Entry 9CUL (electron microscopy, 3.60 A resolution); this record covers chains e and I of the 26 polymer chains in the assembly.

Chain e:
Protein: Head stabilization/decoration protein
Source organism: Pectobacterium phage phiTE
Reference sequence: K9L4E7 (K9L4E7_9CAUD); residues 1-149 here = UniProt positions 1-149
Sequence (149 residues; numbered 1 to 149; the number before each row is that of its first residue):
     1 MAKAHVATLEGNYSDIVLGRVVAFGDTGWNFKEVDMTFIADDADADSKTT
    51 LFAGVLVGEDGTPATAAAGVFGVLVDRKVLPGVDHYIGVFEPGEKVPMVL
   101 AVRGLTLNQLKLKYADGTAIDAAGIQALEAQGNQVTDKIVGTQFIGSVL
Unresolved in the structure: 1, 42-44

Chain I:
Protein: Major capsid protein
Source organism: Pectobacterium phage phiTE
Reference sequence: K9L3X8 (K9L3X8_9CAUD); residue numbers follow UniProt; this construct covers 1-332
Sequence (332 residues; numbered 1 to 332; the number before each row is that of its first residue):
     1 MQNGDFQILDYTGLISTMPRVDTLLQSMNLFTEHFGRTTVARIERLDDGA
    51 GDIKAVQRGGVRQHLANDRKKIVNLNIPFFPLDRSIDRADIQNFREFGTE
   101 NAPATVDAEVQRHMARIRRSHAILKSKAMYAALKGTSWSPDDPVSDYNYY
   151 DVWGATQTTADVDFTKLGVDPIEVLEAEARAHIIDWAGDNGDNYEIVVLA
   201 SRQWFSALIAHPQVTGAYSQYPSTQEILRRRLGGNANNRIFEHKNILFIE
   251 DISGNIPAGEAYIFPRGISRMFEIYYAPSDTLRDANQAAQELYVFFKESN
   301 YLREAKIESETSFLTVNNRPELVVKSTGKFTA
Unresolved in the structure: 331-332

How chain e and chain I interact:
Pairs across the interface - 46 pairs, chain e then chain I:
  A2(e) with V144(I); D146(I); Y147(I)
  A4(e) with N74(I); L75(I), hydrophobic; Y147(I), hydrophobic
  H5(e) with V73(I); N74(I), hydrogen bond (backbone-backbone)
  V6(e) with K71(I); I72(I); V73(I), hydrophobic
  A7(e) with K71(I); I72(I), hydrogen bond (backbone-backbone)
  T8(e) with K70(I), hydrogen bond (side chain-backbone)
  L9(e) with R69(I); K70(I), hydrogen bond (backbone-backbone)
  E10(e) with R69(I)
  N12(e) with N67(I)
  D15(e) with L65(I); A66(I); N67(I)
  L18(e) with H64(I)
  Q134(e) with V61(I)
  K138(e) with V56(I); V61(I); R62(I); Q63(I); H64(I), hydrogen bond (backbone-backbone)
  V140(e) with G51(I); D52(I); H64(I), hydrogen bond (backbone-backbone)
  G141(e) with G51(I)
  T142(e) with A50(I); A66(I); N67(I)
  Q143(e) with D48(I); G49(I); A50(I), hydrogen bond (backbone-backbone)
  F144(e) with D47(I); D48(I); N67(I); D68(I); R69(I)
  I145(e) with R45(I); D47(I); W186(I), hydrophobic
Interface residues without a listed pair, chain e (25 interface residues in all): G11, T106, I139, G146, V148, L149
Interface residues without a listed pair, chain I (29 interface residues in all): V152, D185

Summary:
25 residues of chain e face 29 of chain I across their interface; the contacts include 7 hydrogen bonds. Among
the polar pairs are T8(e)-K70(I), H5(e)-N74(I) and A7(e)-I72(I).
Here chain e is Head stabilization/decoration protein and chain I is Major capsid protein, both from
Pectobacterium phage phiTE. Entry 9CUL (Bacteriophage PhiTE mature capsid) was determined by electron
microscopy together with 9CB9, 9CBA, 9CC7, 9CUY and 9MJN from the same study.
